3J2O - chains A and B of the 6 polymer chains in the assembly; structure by electron microscopy, 25.00 A resolution (very low resolution: no residue pairs are listed; an interface is given only as per-side residue counts).

== Chain A (and B) ==
Protein: Fibritin
From: Enterobacteria phage T4
Notes: chain B of this document is another copy of the same molecule, construct and numbering; everything in this record applies to it too
UniProtKB: P10104 (WAC_BPT4); residues 1-486 here correspond to UniProt positions 2-487 (UniProt number = residue number + 1)
Sequence (486 residues; row label = number of the first residue in the row):
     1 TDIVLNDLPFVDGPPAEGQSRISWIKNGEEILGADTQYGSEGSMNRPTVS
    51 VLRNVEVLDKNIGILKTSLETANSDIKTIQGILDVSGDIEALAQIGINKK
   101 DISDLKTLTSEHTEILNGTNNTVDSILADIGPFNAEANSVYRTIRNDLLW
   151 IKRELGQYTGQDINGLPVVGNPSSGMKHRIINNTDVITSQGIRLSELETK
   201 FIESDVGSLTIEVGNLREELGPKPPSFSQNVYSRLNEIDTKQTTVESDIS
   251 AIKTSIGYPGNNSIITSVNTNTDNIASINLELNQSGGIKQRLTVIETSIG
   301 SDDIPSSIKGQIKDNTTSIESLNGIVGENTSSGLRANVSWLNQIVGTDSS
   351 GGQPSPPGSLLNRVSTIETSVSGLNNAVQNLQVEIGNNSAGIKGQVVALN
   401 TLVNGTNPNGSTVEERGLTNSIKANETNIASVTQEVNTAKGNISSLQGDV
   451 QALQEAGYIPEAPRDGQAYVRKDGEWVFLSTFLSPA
Not modelled in the structure: 1, 81-96, 131-143, 156-175, 195-207, 221-230, 257-262, 282-287, 300-307, 320-333, 345-358, 484-486
UniProt features mapped onto this chain:
  - cross-link: K99 (Glycyl lysine isopeptide (Lys-Gly) (interchain with G-Cter in host protein DncV))

== How chain A and chain B interact ==
At this resolution (25 A) residue pairs are not listed: 4 residues of chain A and 4 of chain B lie at the interface.

== Summary ==
Chain A and chain B each contribute 4 residues to their interface.
Chain A and chain B are both Fibritin (Enterobacteria phage T4); the structure, Model of the bacteriophage T4
fibritin based on the cryo-EM reconstruction of the contracted T4 tail ..., was determined by electron
microscopy, deposited together with 3J2M, 3J2N, 4HUD and 4HUH.
